8TGT - chains A and C of the 3 polymer chains in the assembly; structure by X-ray diffraction, 2.50 A resolution.

[Chain A]
Name: M protein
Organism: Streptococcus pyogenes
UniProt: Q6V9M3 (Q6V9M3_STRPY); residues 42-141 here correspond to UniProt positions 24-123 (UniProt number = residue number - 18)
Chain sequence (104 residues; numbered 38 to 141; the number before each row is that of its first residue):
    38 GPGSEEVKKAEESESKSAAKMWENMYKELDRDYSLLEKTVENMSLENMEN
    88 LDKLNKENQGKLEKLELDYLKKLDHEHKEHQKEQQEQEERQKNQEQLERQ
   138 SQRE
Disordered / not traced: 38-51, 128-141
Sequence notes: expression tag (38-41)
Modified residues: Mse58, Mse62, Mse80, Mse85 (selenomethionine; parent Met)
What the authors report for this chain:
  - mutagenesis - D67A: unchanged stability

[Chain C]
Name: C4b-binding protein alpha chain
Organism: Homo sapiens
UniProt: P04003 (C4BPA_HUMAN); residues 1-124 here correspond to UniProt positions 49-172 (UniProt number = residue number + 48)
Chain sequence (128 residues; numbered -3 to 124; the number before each row is that of its first residue; numbers below 1 keep their minus sign (Gly-3 is residue -3)):
    -3 GPGSNCGPPPTLSFAAPMDITLTETRFKTGTTLKYTCLPGYVRSHSTQTL
    47 TCNSDGEWVYNTFCIYKRCRHPGELRNGQVEIKTDLSFGSQIEFSCSEGF
    97 FLIGSTTSRCEVQDRGVGWSHPLPQCEI
Disordered / not traced: -3 to 28, 35-36, 40-41, 44-60, 109-112, 124
Sequence notes: expression tag (-3 to 0)
Disulfide bonds: Cys65-Cys106, Cys92-Cys122
Bound ions: Ca2+: Glu70 (shared with 1 residue of chain B)

[Interface between chain A and chain C]
Contacting residue pairs - 6 pairs, chain A then chain C:
  Mse58(A) - Ile78(C)
  Trp59(A) - His67(C)
  Mse62(A) - Ile78(C)
  Leu66(A) - Arg64(C)
  Asp69(A) - Ile61(C)
  Asp69(A) - Arg64(C)  salt bridge
Interface residues without a listed pair, chain A (8 interface residues in all): Glu65, Thr76, Asn79
Interface residues without a listed pair, chain C (8 interface residues in all): Ser42, Thr80, Asp81, Leu82
The authors on this interface:
  - pairs named by the authors: Trp59(A)-His67(C), Leu66(A)-Arg64(C) (hydrophobic contact), Asp69(A)-Arg64(C) (salt bridge)

[In short]
The chain A/chain C interface involves 8 residues from each chain; the contacts include 1 salt bridge. Its one
salt-bridged contact is Asp69(A)-Arg64(C). The paper describes a contact between Trp59(A) and His67(C); a
hydrophobic contact between Leu66(A) and Arg64(C); a salt bridge between Asp69(A) and Arg64(C). From the
paper: D67A of chain A leaves stability unchanged.
Chain A is M protein (Streptococcus pyogenes) and chain C is C4b-binding protein alpha chain (Homo sapiens);
the structure, Structure of human C4b-binding protein alpha chain CCP domains 1 and 2 in complex with the ...,
was determined by X-ray diffraction together with 8TCB from the same study.
